Entry 3TEN (X-ray diffraction, 2.60 A resolution); this record covers chains B and D of the 8 polymer chains in the assembly.

[Chain B (and D)]
Molecule: CS2 hydrolase
Source organism: Acidianus sp. A1-3
Notes: chain D of this document is another copy of the same molecule, construct and numbering; everything in this record applies to it too
Sequence (204 residues; each row starts with the number of its first residue):
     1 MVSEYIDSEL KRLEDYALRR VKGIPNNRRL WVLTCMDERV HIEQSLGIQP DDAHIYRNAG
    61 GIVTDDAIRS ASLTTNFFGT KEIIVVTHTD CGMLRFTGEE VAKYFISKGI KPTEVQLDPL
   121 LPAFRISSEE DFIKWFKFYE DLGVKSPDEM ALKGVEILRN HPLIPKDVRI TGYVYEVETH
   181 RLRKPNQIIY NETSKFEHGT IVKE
Not modelled in the structure: 1-2, 204
Bound ions: Zn2+: C35, H88, C91
Reported in the primary citation:
  - mutagenesis - F77A, F96S, G199*: increased catalytic activity
  - mutagenesis - F77A/F78A, F77S/F78S, F78W: abolished catalytic activity
  - specificity-determining residues: F77, F78 (by similarity / conservation)

[Interface between chain B and chain D]
Residue-residue contacts (63):
  T89(B) - T193(D)
  T89(B) - S194(D)
  D90(B) - T193(D)  hydrogen bond (backbone-backbone)
  L94(B) - K195(D)
  L94(B) - F196(D)
  L94(B) - E197(D)
  R95(B) - E192(D)
  R95(B) - T193(D)  hydrogen bond (side chain-backbone)
  R95(B) - K195(D)  hydrogen bond (side chain-backbone)
  R95(B) - F196(D)
  R95(B) - E197(D)  hydrogen bond (side chain-backbone)
  R95(B) - H198(D)
  R95(B) - G199(D)  hydrogen bond (backbone-backbone)
  F96(B) - F196(D)
  F96(B) - H198(D)
  F96(B) - G199(D)
  F96(B) - T200(D)
  E100(B) - H198(D)  salt bridge
  E140(B) - F196(D)
  K145(B) - S194(D)
  K145(B) - K195(D)
  K145(B) - F196(D)
  S146(B) - S194(D)
  P147(B) - S194(D)
  E178(B) - R181(D)  hydrogen bond (backbone-side chain)
  E178(B) - I189(D)
  E178(B) - Y190(D)
  E178(B) - T193(D)  hydrogen bond
  T179(B) - T179(D)
  T179(B) - R181(D)
  R181(B) - E178(D)  hydrogen bond (side chain-backbone)
  R181(B) - T179(D)
  R183(B) - S194(D)  hydrogen bond
  I189(B) - E178(D)
  Y190(B) - E178(D)
  Y190(B) - Y190(D)  hydrophobic
  E192(B) - R95(D)  hydrogen bond (backbone-side chain)
  T193(B) - T89(D)
  T193(B) - D90(D)  hydrogen bond (backbone-backbone)
  T193(B) - R95(D)  hydrogen bond (backbone-side chain)
  T193(B) - E178(D)  hydrogen bond
  S194(B) - T89(D)
  S194(B) - K145(D)
  S194(B) - S146(D)
  S194(B) - P147(D)
  S194(B) - R183(D)  hydrogen bond
  K195(B) - L94(D)
  K195(B) - R95(D)  hydrogen bond (backbone-side chain)
  K195(B) - K145(D)
  F196(B) - L94(D)
  F196(B) - R95(D)
  F196(B) - F96(D)
  F196(B) - E140(D)
  F196(B) - K145(D)
  E197(B) - L94(D)
  E197(B) - R95(D)  hydrogen bond (backbone-side chain)
  H198(B) - R95(D)
  H198(B) - F96(D)
  H198(B) - E100(D)  salt bridge
  G199(B) - R95(D)  hydrogen bond (backbone-backbone)
  G199(B) - F96(D)
  T200(B) - F96(D)
  I201(B) - F96(D)
Also at the interface, not in a pair above, chain B (28 interface residues in all): T97, Y104
Also at the interface, not in a pair above, chain D (27 interface residues in all): Y104, I201

[Summary]
Chain B and chain D form an interface of 28 and 27 residues respectively; the contacts include 17 hydrogen
bonds and 2 salt bridges. Polar contacts include E100(B)-H198(D), R95(B)-T193(D) and R95(B)-K195(D). The paper
reports that F77A, F96S and G199* of chain B increase catalytic activity; specificity determinants F77(B) and
F78(B); 6 substitutions were tested in all.
Chain B and chain D are both CS2 hydrolase (Acidianus sp. A1-3); the structure, Holo form of carbon disulfide
hydrolase, was determined by X-ray diffraction, deposited together with 3TEO.
